PDB entry 3TS5 | X-ray diffraction, 2.39 A resolution | chains A and C of the 3 polymer chains in the assembly

[Chain A]
Protein: Myosin heavy chain
Organism: Placopecten magellanicus
UniProtKB: Q26080 (Q26080_PLAMG); residues 769-837 here correspond to UniProt positions 771-839 (UniProt number = residue number + 2)
Chain sequence (69 residues; each row starts with the number of its first residue):
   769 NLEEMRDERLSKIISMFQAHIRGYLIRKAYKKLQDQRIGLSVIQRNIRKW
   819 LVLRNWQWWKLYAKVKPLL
Disordered / not traced: 769

[Chain C]
Protein: Myosin essential light chain
Organism: Placopecten magellanicus
UniProtKB: Q26066 (Q26066_PLAMG); residues 1-156 here correspond to UniProt positions 2-157 (UniProt number = residue number + 1)
Chain sequence (156 residues; numbered 1 to 156; the number before each row is that of its first residue):
     1 PKLSQDEIDDLKEVFELFDFWDGRDGAVDAFKIGDVCRCLGINPRNEDVF
    51 AVGGTHKMGEKSLPFEEFLPAYEGLMDCEQGTYADYMEAFKTFDREGQGF
   101 ISGAELRHVLSGLGERLSDEEVDEIINLTDLQEDLEGNVKYEEFVKKVMT
   151 GPYPDK
Disordered / not traced: 1, 154-156

[Chain A / chain C interface]
Residue-residue contacts - 81 pairs, chain A then chain C:
  Arg-777(A) / Asp-85(C)  salt bridge
  Arg-777(A) / Glu-88(C)  salt bridge
  Lys-780(A) / Arg-45(C)
  Lys-780(A) / Glu-79(C)  salt bridge
  Ile-781(A) / Asp-85(C)
  Ile-781(A) / Tyr-86(C)
  Ile-781(A) / Ala-89(C)  hydrophobic
  Ile-782(A) / Val-109(C)
  Ser-783(A) / Arg-45(C)
  Ser-783(A) / Gly-114(C)
  Ser-783(A) / Glu-115(C)  hydrogen bond (side chain-backbone)
  Met-784(A) / Arg-45(C)
  Met-784(A) / Glu-79(C)
  Met-784(A) / Gln-80(C)
  Met-784(A) / Gly-81(C)
  Met-784(A) / Tyr-86(C)  hydrogen bond (backbone-side chain)
  Phe-785(A) / Tyr-86(C)  hydrophobic
  Phe-785(A) / Phe-90(C)  hydrophobic
  Phe-785(A) / Phe-144(C)  hydrophobic
  Phe-785(A) / Val-145(C)  hydrophobic
  Phe-785(A) / Val-148(C)  hydrophobic
  Gln-786(A) / Val-109(C)  hydrogen bond (side chain-backbone)
  Gln-786(A) / Leu-110(C)  hydrogen bond (side chain-backbone)
  Gln-786(A) / Leu-113(C)  hydrogen bond (side chain-backbone)
  Gln-786(A) / Gly-114(C)
  Gln-786(A) / Glu-115(C)  hydrogen bond (side chain-backbone)
  Gln-786(A) / Arg-116(C)
  Gln-786(A) / Leu-117(C)
  Ala-787(A) / Asn-43(C)
  Ala-787(A) / Pro-44(C)
  Ala-787(A) / Arg-45(C)
  His-788(A) / Asn-43(C)
  His-788(A) / Gly-81(C)
  His-788(A) / Tyr-86(C)  hydrogen bond
  His-788(A) / Val-148(C)
  Ile-789(A) / Leu-110(C)  hydrophobic
  Ile-789(A) / Leu-117(C)  hydrophobic
  Ile-789(A) / Ile-125(C)  hydrophobic
  Ile-789(A) / Val-148(C)  hydrophobic
  Arg-790(A) / Arg-38(C)
  Arg-790(A) / Asn-46(C)
  Arg-790(A) / Glu-115(C)  hydrogen bond (side chain-backbone)
  Arg-790(A) / Arg-116(C)  hydrogen bond (side chain-backbone)
  Arg-790(A) / Leu-117(C)
  Gly-791(A) / Arg-38(C)
  Gly-791(A) / Asn-43(C)
  Tyr-792(A) / Ile-125(C)  hydrophobic
  Tyr-792(A) / Leu-128(C)
  Tyr-792(A) / Lys-147(C)
  Tyr-792(A) / Val-148(C)
  Tyr-792(A) / Gly-151(C)
  Tyr-792(A) / Pro-152(C)
  Leu-793(A) / Glu-121(C)
  Leu-793(A) / Ile-125(C)  hydrophobic
  Leu-793(A) / Leu-128(C)  hydrophobic
  Ile-794(A) / Asp-35(C)
  Ile-794(A) / Arg-38(C)
  Ile-794(A) / Cys-39(C)  hydrophobic
  Arg-795(A) / Arg-38(C)  hydrogen bond (side chain-backbone)
  Arg-795(A) / Gly-41(C)
  Arg-795(A) / Ile-42(C)  hydrogen bond (side chain-backbone)
  Arg-795(A) / Asn-43(C)  hydrogen bond
  Lys-796(A) / Leu-128(C)
  Lys-796(A) / Pro-152(C)
  Lys-796(A) / Tyr-153(C)  hydrogen bond (backbone-side chain)
  Tyr-798(A) / Glu-13(C)  hydrogen bond
  Tyr-798(A) / Val-14(C)
  Tyr-798(A) / Leu-17(C)  hydrophobic
  Tyr-798(A) / Cys-39(C)  hydrophobic
  Leu-801(A) / Leu-17(C)
  Leu-801(A) / Trp-21(C)  hydrogen bond (backbone-side chain)
  Gln-802(A) / Glu-13(C)  hydrogen bond
  Gln-802(A) / Leu-17(C)
  Gln-804(A) / Trp-21(C)
  Arg-805(A) / Glu-16(C)
  Arg-805(A) / Leu-17(C)
  Arg-805(A) / Phe-20(C)
  Arg-805(A) / Trp-21(C)
  Leu-808(A) / Phe-20(C)  hydrophobic
  Leu-808(A) / Trp-21(C)  hydrophobic
  Ser-809(A) / Phe-20(C)
Interface residues without a listed pair, chain A (28 interface residues in all): Leu-778, Ser-779, Gln-812
Interface residues without a listed pair, chain C (46 interface residues in all): Phe-18, Thr-92, Phe-93, Glu-124, Thr-129, Met-149

[In short]
28 residues of chain A face 46 of chain C across their interface; the contacts include 16 hydrogen bonds and 3
salt bridges. Polar pairs include Arg-777(A)/Asp-85(C), Arg-777(A)/Glu-88(C) and Lys-780(A)/Glu-79(C).
Chain A is Myosin heavy chain and chain C is Myosin essential light chain, both from Placopecten magellanicus;
the structure, Crystal Structure of a Light Chain Domain of Scallop Smooth Muscle Myosin, was determined by
X-ray diffraction (same publication as 3TUY).
